Entry 7TIB (electron microscopy, 3.40 A resolution); this record covers chains A and B of the 10 polymer chains in the assembly.

Chain A:
Molecule: Replication factor C subunit 1
Organism: Saccharomyces cerevisiae
Reference sequence: P38630 (RFC1_YEAST); aligned to UniProt positions 1-860 over residues 2-861 (the alignment contains insertions or deletions, so no single offset holds)
Sequence (860 residues; row label = number of the first residue in the row):
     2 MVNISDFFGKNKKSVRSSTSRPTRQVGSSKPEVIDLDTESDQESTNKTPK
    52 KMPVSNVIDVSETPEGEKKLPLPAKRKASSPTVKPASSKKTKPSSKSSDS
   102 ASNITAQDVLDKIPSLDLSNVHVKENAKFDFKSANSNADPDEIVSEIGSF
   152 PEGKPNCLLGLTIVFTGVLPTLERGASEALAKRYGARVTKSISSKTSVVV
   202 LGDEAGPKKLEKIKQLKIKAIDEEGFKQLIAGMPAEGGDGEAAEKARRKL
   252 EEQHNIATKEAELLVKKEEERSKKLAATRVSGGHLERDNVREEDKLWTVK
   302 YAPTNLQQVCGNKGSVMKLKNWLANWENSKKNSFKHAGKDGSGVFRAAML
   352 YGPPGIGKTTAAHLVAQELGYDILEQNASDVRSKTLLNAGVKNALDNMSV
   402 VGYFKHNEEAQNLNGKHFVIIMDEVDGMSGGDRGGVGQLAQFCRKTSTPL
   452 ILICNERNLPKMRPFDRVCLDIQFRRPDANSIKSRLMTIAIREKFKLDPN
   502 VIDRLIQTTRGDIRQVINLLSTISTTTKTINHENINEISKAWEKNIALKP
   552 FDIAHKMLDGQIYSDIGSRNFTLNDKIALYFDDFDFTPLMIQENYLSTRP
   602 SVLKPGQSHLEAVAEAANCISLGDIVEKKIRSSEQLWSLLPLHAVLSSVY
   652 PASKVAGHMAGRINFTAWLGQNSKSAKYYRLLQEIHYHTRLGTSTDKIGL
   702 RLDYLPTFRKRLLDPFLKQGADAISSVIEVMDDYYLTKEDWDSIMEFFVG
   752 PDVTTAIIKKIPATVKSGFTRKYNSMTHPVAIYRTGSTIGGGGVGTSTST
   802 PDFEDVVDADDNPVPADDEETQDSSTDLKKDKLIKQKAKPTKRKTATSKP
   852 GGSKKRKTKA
Disordered / not traced: 2-286, 782-861
Metal / ion sites: Mg2+: Thr-360 (together with ATP-gamma-S)
Ligand contacts: ATP-gamma-S (AGS; phosphothiophosphoric acid-adenylate ester): Thr-299, Tyr-302, Ala-303, Pro-304, Gln-309, Val-310, Cys-311, Pro-355, Gly-356, Ile-357, Gly-358, Lys-359, Thr-360, Thr-361, Asp-424, Asn-456, Ile-514, Arg-515, Ile-518
Swiss-Prot annotation at these positions:
  - modified residue: Thr-39 (Phosphothreonine), Ser-41 (Phosphoserine), Thr-64 (Phosphothreonine)
From the paper describing this entry:
  - binding site for the 20-nt DNA strand: Phe-582, Trp-638
  - mutagenesis - W638G: decreased catalytic activity on PCNA and DNA
  - mutagenesis - F582A: unchanged catalytic activity on DNA
  - mutagenesis - F582A: unchanged binding to DNA
  - mutagenesis - F582A, W638G: unchanged growth

Chain B:
Molecule: Replication factor C subunit 4
Organism: Saccharomyces cerevisiae
Reference sequence: P40339 (RFC4_YEAST); residues 1-323 here = UniProt positions 1-323
Sequence (323 residues; each row starts with the number of its first residue):
     1 MSKTLSLQLPWVEKYRPQVLSDIVGNKETIDRLQQIAKDGNMPHMIISGM
    51 PGIGKTTSVHCLAHELLGRSYADGVLELNASDDRGIDVVRNQIKHFAQKK
   101 LHLPPGKHKIVILDEADSMTAGAQQALRRTMELYSNSTRFAFACNQSNKI
   151 IEPLQSRCAILRYSKLSDEDVLKRLLQIIKLEDVKYTNDGLEAIIFTAEG
   201 DMRQAINNLQSTVAGHGLVNADNVFKIVDSPHPLIVKKMLLASNLEDSIQ
   251 ILRTDLWKKGYSSIDIVTTSFRVTKNLAQVKESVRLEMIKEIGLTHMRIL
   301 EGVGTYLQLASMLAKIHKLNNKA
Disordered / not traced: 1-3, 323
Metal / ion sites: Mg2+: Thr-56 (together with ATP-gamma-S)
Ligand contacts:
  - ATP-gamma-S (AGS; phosphothiophosphoric acid-adenylate ester), molecule 1: Trp-11, Val-12, Tyr-15, Arg-16, Pro-17, Asp-22, Ile-23, Val-24, Gly-25, Met-50, Pro-51, Gly-52, Ile-53, Gly-54, Lys-55, Thr-56, Thr-57, Asn-145, Leu-166, Arg-174, Met-202, Arg-203, Ile-206
  - ATP-gamma-S (AGS), molecule 2: Arg-128, Glu-132, Pro-153, Arg-157
Swiss-Prot annotation at these positions:
  - binding site (ATP): Val-12, Val-24, Gly-49 to Thr-57, Asn-145, Arg-203

Interface between chain A and chain B:
Contacting residue pairs (87; chain A residue first):
  Arg-288(A) / Lys-100(B)
  Arg-292(A) / Pro-105(B)  hydrogen bond (side chain-backbone)
  Arg-292(A) / Gly-106(B)
  Glu-294(A) / Asn-41(B)  hydrogen bond (backbone-side chain)
  Asp-295(A) / Asn-41(B)
  Asp-295(A) / Pro-105(B)
  Asp-295(A) / Gly-106(B)
  Asp-295(A) / His-108(B)  hydrogen bond (backbone-side chain)
  Asp-295(A) / Arg-139(B)  hydrogen bond (backbone-side chain)
  Lys-296(A) / Asn-41(B)  hydrogen bond (backbone-side chain)
  Leu-297(A) / Pro-43(B)  hydrophobic
  Leu-297(A) / Arg-139(B)
  Pro-355(A) / Glu-152(B)
  Pro-355(A) / Ser-156(B)
  Thr-360(A) / Arg-129(B)
  His-364(A) / Arg-129(B)
  Glu-376(A) / Arg-129(B)  salt bridge
  Asn-378(A) / Arg-129(B)
  Ala-379(A) / Ala-126(B)
  Ser-380(A) / Arg-90(B)
  Ser-380(A) / Lys-94(B)  hydrogen bond
  Ser-380(A) / Ala-126(B)
  Ser-380(A) / Arg-129(B)
  Ser-380(A) / Thr-130(B)
  Asp-381(A) / Lys-94(B)  salt bridge
  Val-382(A) / Arg-90(B)
  Arg-383(A) / Arg-90(B)
  Asp-424(A) / Arg-129(B)  salt bridge
  Glu-425(A) / Arg-128(B)
  Glu-425(A) / Arg-129(B)
  Asp-427(A) / Gln-125(B)
  Gly-428(A) / Gln-125(B)
  Asn-456(A) / Arg-128(B)  hydrogen bond
  Asn-456(A) / Pro-153(B)
  Asp-513(A) / Ser-156(B)
  Arg-515(A) / Glu-132(B)  salt bridge
  Arg-515(A) / Ser-156(B)  hydrogen bond (side chain-backbone)
  Arg-515(A) / Arg-157(B)
  Gln-516(A) / Gln-155(B)  hydrogen bond (side chain-backbone)
  Gln-516(A) / Ser-156(B)
  Gln-516(A) / Cys-158(B)
  Asn-519(A) / Ser-156(B)
  Thr-523(A) / Arg-32(B)
  Thr-523(A) / Ala-159(B)
  Ile-524(A) / Arg-32(B)  hydrogen bond (backbone-side chain)
  Thr-526(A) / Arg-32(B)
  Thr-526(A) / Gln-35(B)
  Thr-526(A) / Asp-39(B)
  Thr-527(A) / Arg-32(B)
  Thr-528(A) / Arg-32(B)
  Lys-541(A) / Arg-162(B)
  Ala-542(A) / Arg-162(B)  hydrogen bond (backbone-side chain)
  Trp-543(A) / Ala-159(B)  hydrophobic
  Trp-543(A) / Ile-160(B)
  Glu-544(A) / Arg-162(B)  hydrogen bond (backbone-side chain)
  Lys-545(A) / Glu-152(B)  salt bridge
  Lys-545(A) / Ser-156(B)
  Asn-546(A) / Ser-147(B)
  Asn-546(A) / Asn-148(B)
  Asn-546(A) / Gln-155(B)
  Asn-546(A) / Arg-162(B)
  Ile-547(A) / Glu-152(B)
  Leu-574(A) / Glu-282(B)
  Leu-574(A) / Leu-286(B)  hydrophobic
  Leu-574(A) / Ile-289(B)  hydrophobic
  Asn-575(A) / Asn-276(B)
  Lys-577(A) / Glu-282(B)  salt bridge
  Ile-578(A) / Lys-275(B)
  Leu-623(A) / Lys-290(B)
  Val-627(A) / Met-297(B)  hydrophobic
  Lys-630(A) / Met-297(B)
  Lys-630(A) / Glu-301(B)  salt bridge
  Leu-637(A) / Leu-300(B)  hydrophobic
  Ser-639(A) / Leu-300(B)
  Leu-640(A) / His-296(B)
  Leu-640(A) / Met-297(B)  hydrophobic
  Leu-640(A) / Leu-300(B)  hydrophobic
  Pro-642(A) / Phe-271(B)  hydrophobic
  Leu-643(A) / Phe-271(B)
  Leu-643(A) / Gly-293(B)
  Val-646(A) / Leu-286(B)  hydrophobic
  Val-646(A) / Ile-289(B)  hydrophobic
  Leu-647(A) / Lys-290(B)
  Val-650(A) / Leu-286(B)  hydrophobic
  Tyr-651(A) / Leu-286(B)  hydrophobic
  Tyr-651(A) / Glu-287(B)  hydrogen bond
  Ser-654(A) / Leu-286(B)
Other interface residues (no listed pair), chain A (59 interface residues in all): Glu-538, Ser-569, Arg-570, Thr-573, Ile-626
Other interface residues (no listed pair), chain B (49 interface residues in all): Glu-28, Ile-36, His-44, His-102, Ser-135, Ala-278, Arg-285

Summary:
The interface between chain A and chain B involves 59 residues on one side and 49 on the other; the contacts
include 13 hydrogen bonds and 7 salt bridges. Polar contacts include Glu-376(A)/Arg-129(B),
Asp-381(A)/Lys-94(B) and Asp-424(A)/Arg-129(B). From the paper: a binding site for the 20-nt DNA strand at
Phe-582(A) and Trp-638(A); W638G of chain A reduces catalytic activity on PCNA and DNA.
Chain A is Replication factor C subunit 1 and chain B is Replication factor C subunit 4, both from
Saccharomyces cerevisiae; the structure, Structure of the yeast clamp loader (Replication Factor C RFC) bound
to the open sliding clamp ..., was determined by electron microscopy, deposited together with 7THJ, 7THV,
7TI8, 7TIC, 7TID and 7TKU.
